7YCP - chains A and C of the 3 polymer chains in the assembly; structure by X-ray diffraction, 2.08 A resolution.

Chain A:
Name: Deoxyribodipyrimidine photo-lyase
From: Methanosarcina mazei
Notes: EC 4.1.99.3
UniProtKB: A0A0F8I5V2 (A0A0F8I5V2_METMZ); residues 3-462 here correspond to UniProt positions 1-460 (UniProt number = residue number - 2)
Amino-acid sequence (482 residues; row label = number of the first residue in the row; numbers below 1 keep their minus sign (Met-17 is residue -17)):
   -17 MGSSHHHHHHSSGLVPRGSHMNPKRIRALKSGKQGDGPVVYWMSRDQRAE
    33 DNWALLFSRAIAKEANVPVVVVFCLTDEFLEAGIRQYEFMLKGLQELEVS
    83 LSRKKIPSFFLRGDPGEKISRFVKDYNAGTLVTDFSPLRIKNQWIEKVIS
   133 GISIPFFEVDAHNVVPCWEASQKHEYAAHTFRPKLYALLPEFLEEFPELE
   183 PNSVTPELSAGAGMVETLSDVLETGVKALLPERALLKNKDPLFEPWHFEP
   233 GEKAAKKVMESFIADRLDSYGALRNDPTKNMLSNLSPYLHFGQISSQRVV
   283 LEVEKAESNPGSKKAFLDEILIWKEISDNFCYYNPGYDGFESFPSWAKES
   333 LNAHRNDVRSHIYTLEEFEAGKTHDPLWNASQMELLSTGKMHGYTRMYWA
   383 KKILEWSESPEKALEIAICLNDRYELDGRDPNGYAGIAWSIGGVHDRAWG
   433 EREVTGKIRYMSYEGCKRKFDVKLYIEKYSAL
Unresolved in the structure: -17 to -3, 189-197, 463-464
Differences from the reference sequence: initiating methionine (-17); expression tag (-16 to 2, 463-464); engineered mutation Thr377 (Met375 in A0A0F8I5V2)
Residues lining bound ligands: FAD (flavin-adenine dinucleotide): Tyr252, Leu264, Ser265, Asn266, Leu267, Ser268, Leu271, Phe298, Glu301, Ile302, Trp305, Lys306, Ser309, Lys372, Gly375, Arg378, Met379, Trp381, Ala382, Asn403, Asp409, Gly410, Asp412, Asn414, Gly415, Gly418, Ile419, Ser422
Reported in the primary citation:
  - catalytic residues: Arg256 (proposed by the authors, not directly observed)

Chain C:
Molecule: CPD photolesion containing DNA
Sequence (13 nucleotides; each row starts with the number of its first residue):
     1 ATCGGCXCGCGCA
Unresolved in the structure: 1-2
Modified / non-standard residues: TTD (cis-syn cyclobutane thymine dimer) at position 7

How chain A and chain C interact:
Contacting residue pairs (23):
  Ala160(A) - TTD_7(C)  hydrogen bond to the phosphate
  His161(A) - DC6(C)  phosphate contact
  His161(A) - TTD_7(C)  phosphate contact
  Arg164(A) - TTD_7(C)  salt bridge to the phosphate
  Arg256(A) - TTD_7(C)  base contact
  Asn257(A) - TTD_7(C)  base contact
  Glu301(A) - TTD_7(C)  base contact
  Trp305(A) - TTD_7(C)  base contact
  Tyr376(A) - DC8(C)  hydrogen bond to the phosphate
  Met379(A) - TTD_7(C)  base contact
  Trp421(A) - TTD_7(C)  base contact
  Trp431(A) - TTD_7(C)  base contact
  Trp431(A) - DC8(C)  base contact
  Arg441(A) - TTD_7(C)  base contact
  Arg441(A) - DC8(C)  hydrogen bond to the sugar
  Tyr442(A) - DC8(C)  phosphate contact
  Tyr442(A) - DG9(C)  sugar contact
  Met443(A) - DC8(C)  phosphate contact
  Met443(A) - DG9(C)  phosphate contact
  Ser444(A) - DG9(C)  hydrogen bond to the phosphate
  Gly447(A) - DG9(C)  phosphate contact
  Lys451(A) - DC8(C)  phosphate contact
  Lys451(A) - DG9(C)  salt bridge to the phosphate
Interface residues without a listed pair, chain A (23 interface residues in all): Ala159, His427, Arg429, Glu446, Cys448, Arg450
Interface residues without a listed pair, chain C (6 interface residues in all): DG5, DC10

In short:
23 residues of chain A face 6 of chain C across their interface, with 4 hydrogen bonds and 2 salt bridges.
Among the polar pairs are Arg441(A)-DC8(C), Ala160(A)-TTD_7(C) and Tyr376(A)-DC8(C). Chain A binds
flavin-adenine dinucleotide. The paper reports the catalytic residue Arg256(A).
Chain A is Deoxyribodipyrimidine photo-lyase (Methanosarcina mazei) and chain C is CPD photolesion containing
DNA; the structure, TR-SFX MmCPDII-DNA complex: 250 ps snapshot. Includes 250 ps, dark, and extrapolated
structure factors, was determined by X-ray diffraction, deposited together with 7YC7, 7YCM, 7YCR, 7YD6, 7YD7,
7YD8 and 10 further entries.
